PDB entry 6WTH | electron microscopy, 3.06 A resolution | chains A and C of the 7 polymer chains in the assembly

Chain A:
Name: Amiloride-sensitive sodium channel subunit alpha
Source organism: Homo sapiens
Reference sequence: P37088 (SCNNA_HUMAN); residues 1-669 here = UniProt positions 1-669
Amino-acid sequence (669 residues; row label = number of the first residue in the row):
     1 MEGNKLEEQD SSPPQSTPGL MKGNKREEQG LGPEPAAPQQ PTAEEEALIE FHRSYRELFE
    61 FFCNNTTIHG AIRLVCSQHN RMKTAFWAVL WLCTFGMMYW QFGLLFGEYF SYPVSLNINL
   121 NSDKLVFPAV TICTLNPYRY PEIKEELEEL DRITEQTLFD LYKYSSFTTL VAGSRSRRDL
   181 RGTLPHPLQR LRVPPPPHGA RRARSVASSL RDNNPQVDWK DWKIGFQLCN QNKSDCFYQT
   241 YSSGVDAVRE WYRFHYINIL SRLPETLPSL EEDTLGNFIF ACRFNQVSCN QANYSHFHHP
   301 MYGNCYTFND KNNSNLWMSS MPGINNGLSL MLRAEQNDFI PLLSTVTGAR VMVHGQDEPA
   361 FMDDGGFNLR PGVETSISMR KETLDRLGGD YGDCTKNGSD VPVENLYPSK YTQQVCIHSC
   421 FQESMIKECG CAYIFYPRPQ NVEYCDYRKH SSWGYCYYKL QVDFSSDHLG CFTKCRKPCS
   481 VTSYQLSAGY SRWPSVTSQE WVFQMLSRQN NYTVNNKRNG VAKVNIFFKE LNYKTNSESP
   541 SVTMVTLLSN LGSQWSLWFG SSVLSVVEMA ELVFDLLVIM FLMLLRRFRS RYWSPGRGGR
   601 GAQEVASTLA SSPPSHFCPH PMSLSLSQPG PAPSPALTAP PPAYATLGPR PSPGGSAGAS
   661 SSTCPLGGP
Disordered / not traced: 1-113, 167-182, 192-222, 542-669
Disulfides: C133-C305, C229-C236, C282-C289, C394-C479, C416-C475, C420-C471, C429-C456, C431-C445
Glycans and other covalent adducts: N-acetylglucosamine (NAG) linked to N232, N397
Metal / ion sites: Na+: L135, D338, V346
UniProt features mapped onto this chain:
  - motif: P640 to Y644 (PY motif)
  - site (Cleavage by Furin): R178, D179, R204, S205
  - natural variant: F61 (F61L: In BESC2), V114 (V114I: In BESC2), R181 (R181W: Significant increase of amiloride-sensitive sodium currents), G327 (G327C: In PHA1B1), A334 (A334T: Significant decrease of amiloride-sensitive sodium currents), C479 (C479R: In LIDLS3), W493 (W493R: Results in a 4-fold increase of amiloride-sensitive sodium currents), S562 (S562L: In PHA1B1)
  - mutagenesis: C394 (C394S: Increased channel activity), Y644 (Y644A: Prevents ubiquitination by NEDD4L)
From the paper describing this entry:
  - contacts within the chain: Y162-R190, L161-Y162 (hydrophobic contact), L188-W251 (hydrophobic contact), L188-I224 (hydrophobic contact)
  - Na+ coordination: L135, D338, V346
  - Na+ coordination through a water molecule: S344
  - conformationally variable residues (order/disorder transition): G225

Chain C:
Name: Amiloride-sensitive sodium channel subunit gamma
Source organism: Homo sapiens
Reference sequence: P51170 (SCNNG_HUMAN); residue numbers follow UniProt; this construct covers 1-649
Amino-acid sequence (649 residues; each row starts with the number of its first residue):
     1 MAPGEKIKAK IKKNLPVTGP QAPTIKELMR WYCLNTNTHG CRRIVVSRGR LRRLLWIGFT
    61 LTAVALILWQ CALLVFSFYT VSVSIKVHFR KLDFPAVTIC NINPYKYSTV RHLLADLEQE
   121 TREALKSLYG FPESRKRREA ESWNSVSEGK QPRFSHRIPL LIFDQDEKGK ARDFFTGRKR
   181 KVGGSIIHKA SNVMHIESKQ VVGFQLCSND TSDCATYTFS SGINAIQEWY KLHYMNIMAQ
   241 VPLEKKINMS YSAEELLVTC FFDGVSCDAR NFTLFHHPMH GNCYTFNNRE NETILSTSMG
   301 GSEYGLQVIL YINEEEYNPF LVSSTGAKVI IHRQDEYPFV EDVGTEIETA MVTSIGMHLT
   361 ESFKLSEPYS QCTEDGSDVP IRNIYNAAYS LQICLHSCFQ TKMVEKCGCA QYSQPLPPAA
   421 NYCNYQQHPN WMYCYYQLHR AFVQEELGCQ SVCKEACSFK EWTLTTSLAQ WPSVVSEKWL
   481 LPVLTWDQGR QVNKKLNKTD LAKLLIFYKD LNQRSIMESP ANSIEMLLSN FGGQLGLWMS
   541 CSVVCVIEII EVFFIDFFSI IARRQWQKAK EWWAWKQAPP CPEAPRSPQG QDNPALDIDD
   601 DLPTFNSALH LPPALGTQVP GTPPPKYNTL RLERAFSNQL TDTQMLDEL
Disordered / not traced: 1-79, 134-151, 165-199, 522-649
Disulfides: C100-C283, C207-C214, C260-C267, C372-C457, C394-C453, C398-C449, C407-C434, C409-C423
Glycans and other covalent adducts: N-acetylglucosamine (NAG) linked to N271
UniProt features mapped onto this chain:
  - motif: P623 to Y627 (PY motif)
  - site (Cleavage): R138, E139, K181, V182
  - glycosylation (N-linked (GlcNAc...) asparagine): N209, N497
  - natural variant: G58 (G58R: In a colorectal cancer sample), G183 (G183S: In a patient with bronchiectasis), E197 (E197K: In a patient with bronchiectasis), W573 to L649 (deletion: In LIDLS2)
  - mutagenesis: Y627 (Y627A: Loss of ubiquitination by NEDD4L)
From the paper describing this entry:
  - contacts within the chain: L160-W229

Interface between chain A and chain C:
Contacting residue pairs - 82 pairs, chain A then chain C:
  L116(A) with V83(C)
  N117(A) with V81(C)
  I118(A) with K364(C); E518(C)
  N119(A) with K364(C)
  L120(A) with E455(C); F459(C), hydrophobic
  S122(A) with L391(C); E455(C)
  K124(A) with V443(C), hydrogen bond (side chain-backbone); E445(C), salt bridge
  A281(A) with S221(C)
  R283(A) with T218(C), hydrogen bond (side chain-backbone); F219(C); N224(C)
  N290(A) with S220(C), hydrogen bond
  S320(A) with V443(C)
  M321(A) with Q392(C); H396(C); F442(C), hydrophobic
  P322(A) with D342(C); Q392(C)
  G323(A) with D342(C)
  I324(A) with E341(C); E346(C)
  N325(A) with E341(C)
  M331(A) with I223(C), hydrophobic
  R370(A) with E348(C), salt bridge
  E374(A) with S323(C); S324(C), hydrogen bond
  S376(A) with E346(C), hydrogen bond
  R380(A) with E461(C), salt bridge
  G489(A) with E346(C)
  Y490(A) with E346(C); I347(C), hydrogen bond (backbone-backbone); E348(C), hydrogen bond (backbone-backbone); L468(C), hydrophobic
  S491(A) with S324(C); T325(C)
  R492(A) with E314(C), salt bridge; S324(C); T325(C), hydrogen bond (backbone-backbone); E348(C); T349(C)
  W493(A) with S323(C); S324(C)
  S495(A) with S323(C), hydrogen bond (side chain-backbone); S324(C), hydrogen bond (side chain-backbone); T325(C)
  V496(A) with E314(C)
  T497(A) with E314(C); E315(C); Y317(C), hydrogen bond (side chain-backbone); P319(C)
  S498(A) with P319(C); S323(C)
  W501(A) with I223(C), hydrophobic; I226(C), hydrophobic; Q227(C); P319(C), hydrogen bond (side chain-backbone); F320(C)
  V502(A) with I223(C), hydrophobic
  Q504(A) with F131(C); P132(C)
  M505(A) with L125(C), hydrophobic; Y129(C), hydrophobic; F131(C), hydrophobic; G222(C); I223(C), hydrophobic
  L506(A) with I223(C), hydrophobic
  R508(A) with Y129(C); G130(C), hydrogen bond (side chain-backbone)
  Q509(A) with Y129(C); S221(C); G222(C), hydrogen bond (side chain-backbone)
  K523(A) with S323(C)
  F527(A) with D342(C)
  K529(A) with V343(C)
  E530(A) with E461(C)
  L531(A) with Q392(C)
  N532(A) with L391(C); E455(C)
Interface residues without a listed pair, chain A (50 interface residues in all): N121, F280, Q286, S288, V373, A488, P494
Interface residues without a listed pair, chain C (55 interface residues in all): Y217, E228, N318, G344, A350, L395, Q444, W462, T463, T466, T499, I516
The authors on this interface:
  - pairs named by the authors: M505(A)-Y129(C), R508(A)-G130(C) (hydrogen bond), R508(A)-F131(C)

Overview:
The interface between chain A and chain C involves 50 residues on one side and 55 on the other; the contacts
include 14 hydrogen bonds and 4 salt bridges. Polar pairs include K124(A)-E445(C), R370(A)-E348(C) and
R380(A)-E461(C). The authors report contacts between M505(A) and Y129(C) and R508(A) and F131(C); a hydrogen
bond between R508(A) and G130(C). From the paper: Na+ coordination by L135(A), D338(A) and V346(A);
water-mediated Na+ coordination by S344(A).
Here chain A is Amiloride-sensitive sodium channel subunit alpha and chain C is Amiloride-sensitive sodium
channel subunit gamma, both from Homo sapiens. Entry 6WTH (Full-length human ENaC ECD) was determined by
electron microscopy.
